PDB entry 3ZKF | X-ray diffraction, 2.60 A resolution | chains E and L of the 4 polymer chains in the assembly

Chain E:
Name: Dynein light chain 1, cytoplasmic
Organism: Homo sapiens
UniProtKB: P63167 (DYL1_HUMAN); residue numbers follow UniProt; this construct covers 1-89
Amino-acid sequence (89 residues; each row starts with the number of its first residue):
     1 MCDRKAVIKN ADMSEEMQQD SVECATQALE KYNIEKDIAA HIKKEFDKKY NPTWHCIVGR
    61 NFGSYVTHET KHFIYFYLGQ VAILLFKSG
Not modelled in the structure: 1-2

Chain L:
Name: NEK9 protein
UniProtKB: Q6PKF2 (Q6PKF2_HUMAN); residues 940-950 here correspond to UniProt positions 283-293 (UniProt number = residue number - 657)
Amino-acid sequence (11 residues; each row starts with the number of its first residue):
   940 VGMHSKGTQT A
Not modelled in the structure: 950
Modified residues: Ser944 (phosphoserine; SEP)
Reported in the primary citation:
  - post-translational modification sites: Ser944
  - mutagenesis - Q948A: decreased binding to Dynein light chain 1, cytoplasmic (chain E)

Interface between chain E and chain L:
Contacting residue pairs (6; chain E residue first):
  Ile34(E) - Gln948(L)
  Glu35(E) - Gln948(L)  hydrogen bond
  Lys36(E) - Gly946(L)
  Lys36(E) - Thr947(L)
  Lys36(E) - Gln948(L)  hydrogen bond (backbone-side chain)
  Lys43(E) - Ser944(L)
Interface residues without a listed pair, chain L (5 interface residues in all): Thr949

Summary:
4 residues of chain E and 5 residues of chain L are in contact, with 2 hydrogen bonds. Polar contacts include
Glu35(E)-Gln948(L) and Lys36(E)-Gln948(L). The paper reports that Q948A of chain L reduces binding to Dynein
light chain 1, cytoplasmic (chain E); a modification site at Ser944(L).
Here chain E is Dynein light chain 1, cytoplasmic (Homo sapiens) and chain L is NEK9 protein. Entry 3ZKF
(Structure of LC8 in complex with Nek9 phosphopeptide) was determined by X-ray diffraction (same publication
as 3ZKE).
